5L67 - chains Z and a of the 28 polymer chains in the assembly; structure by X-ray diffraction, 2.60 A resolution.

[Chain Z]
Protein: Proteasome subunit beta type-6, Proteasome subunit beta type-1
From: Saccharomyces cerevisiae (strain ATCC 204508 / S288c)
Notes: EC 3.4.25.1
UniProtKB: chimeric construct of P23724, O09061: residues 1-96 from P23724 (PSB6_YEAST) positions 20-115 (UniProt number = residue number + 19); residues 97-111 from O09061 positions 123-137 (UniProt number = residue number + 26); residues 112-117 from P23724 (PSB6_YEAST) positions 131-136 (UniProt number = residue number + 19); residues 118-133 from O09061 positions 144-159 (UniProt number = residue number + 26); residues 134-222 from P23724 (PSB6_YEAST) positions 153-241 (UniProt number = residue number + 19)
Chain sequence (222 residues; numbered 1 to 222; the number before each row is that of its first residue):
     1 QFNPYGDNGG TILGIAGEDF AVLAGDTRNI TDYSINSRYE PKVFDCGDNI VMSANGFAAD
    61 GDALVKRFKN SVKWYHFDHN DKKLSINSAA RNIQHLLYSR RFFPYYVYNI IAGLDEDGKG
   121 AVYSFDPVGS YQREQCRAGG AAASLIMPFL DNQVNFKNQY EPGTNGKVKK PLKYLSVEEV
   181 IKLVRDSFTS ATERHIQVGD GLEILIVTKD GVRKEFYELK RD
Ion coordination: Mg2+: Thr192, His195, Val198
Ligand contacts: PR-924 (39V; N-[(3-methyl-1H-inden-2-yl)carbonyl]-D-alanyl-N-[(2S,4R)-5-hydroxy-4-methyl-3-oxo-1-phenylpentan-2-yl]-L-tryptophanamide): Ser124, Phe125, Asp126, Ser130, Glu134, Arg137
UniProt features mapped onto this chain:
  - modified residue: Tyr123 (Phosphotyrosine)

[Chain a]
Protein: Proteasome subunit beta type-7
From: Saccharomyces cerevisiae (strain ATCC 204508 / S288c)
Notes: EC 3.4.25.1
UniProtKB: P30657 (PSB7_YEAST); residues -12 to 233 here correspond to UniProt positions 21-266 (UniProt number = residue number + 33)
Chain sequence (246 residues; row label = number of the first residue in the row; numbers below 1 keep their minus sign (Thr-12 is residue -12)):
   -12 TQIANAGASP MVNTQQPIVT GTSVISMKYD NGVIIAADNL GSYGSLLRFN GVERLIPVGD
    48 NTVVGISGDI SDMQHIERLL KDLVTENAYD NPLADAEEAL EPSYIFEYLA TVMYQRRSKM
   108 NPLWNAIIVA GVQSNGDQFL RYVNLLGVTY SSPTLATGFG AHMANPLLRK VVDRESDIPK
   168 TTVQVAEEAI VNAMRVLYYR DARSSRNFSL AIIDKNTGLT FKKNLQVENM KWDFAKDIKG
   228 YGTQKI
Disordered / not traced: -12 to 0

[Chain Z / chain a interface]
Contacting residue pairs - 40 pairs, chain Z then chain a:
  Gln1(Z) with Thr1(a), hydrogen bond
  Phe2(Z) with Thr1(a); Arg104(a); Met107(a); Pro109(a), hydrophobic; Leu132(a), hydrophobic; Leu133(a), hydrophobic
  Asn3(Z) with Leu133(a)
  Pro4(Z) with Arg104(a), hydrogen bond (backbone-side chain); Met107(a), hydrophobic; Leu133(a)
  Tyr5(Z) with Arg104(a)
  Asn8(Z) with Val135(a)
  Asn29(Z) with Tyr137(a)
  Ser34(Z) with His149(a), hydrogen bond
  Ile35(Z) with Arg156(a), hydrogen bond (backbone-side chain)
  Asn36(Z) with Tyr137(a); Ser139(a); Arg156(a)
  Ser37(Z) with Ser138(a), hydrogen bond (side chain-backbone)
  Glu40(Z) with Arg128(a), salt bridge; Tyr137(a); Ser138(a), hydrogen bond (side chain-backbone)
  Phe57(Z) with Arg104(a); Leu133(a); Val135(a), hydrophobic
  Ala59(Z) with Tyr101(a); Leu133(a); Gly134(a); Val135(a)
  Asp60(Z) with Tyr101(a), hydrogen bond; Arg104(a), salt bridge
  Asp62(Z) with Thr136(a), hydrogen bond
  Ala63(Z) with Tyr101(a)
  Lys66(Z) with Glu94(a), salt bridge
  Arg100(Z) with Arg104(a)
  Phe103(Z) with Ser105(a)
  Glu218(Z) with Arg161(a), salt bridge
  Arg221(Z) with Asp160(a), salt bridge; Arg161(a)
Other interface residues (no listed pair), chain Z (26 interface residues in all): Gly6, Arg38, Tyr39, Tyr105
Other interface residues (no listed pair), chain a (22 interface residues in all): Trp111, Leu142

[In short]
26 residues of chain Z and 22 residues of chain a are in contact, with 8 hydrogen bonds and 5 salt bridges.
Polar contacts include Glu40(Z)-Arg128(a), Asp60(Z)-Arg104(a) and Lys66(Z)-Glu94(a). Bound to chain Z: PR-924.
Thr192(Z), His195(Z) and Val198(Z) coordinate Mg2+.
Chain Z is Proteasome subunit beta type-6, Proteasome subunit beta type-1 and chain a is Proteasome subunit
beta type-7, both from Saccharomyces cerevisiae (strain ATCC 204508 / S288c); the structure, Yeast 20S
proteasome with mouse beta5i (1-138) and mouse beta6 (97-111; 118-133) in complex with PR-924, was determined
by X-ray diffraction (same publication as 5L52, 5L54, 5L55, 5L5A, 5L5B, 5L5D and 30 further entries).
